PDB entry 5UAL | X-ray diffraction, 3.89 A resolution | chains A and B of the 6 polymer chains in the assembly

[Chain A (and B)]
Protein: DNA-directed RNA polymerase subunit alpha
From: Escherichia coli (strain K12)
Notes: EC 2.7.7.6; chain B of this document is another copy of the same molecule, construct and numbering; everything in this record applies to it too
UniProt: P0A7Z4 (RPOA_ECOLI); residues 1-329 here = UniProt positions 1-329
Sequence (329 residues; each row starts with the number of its first residue):
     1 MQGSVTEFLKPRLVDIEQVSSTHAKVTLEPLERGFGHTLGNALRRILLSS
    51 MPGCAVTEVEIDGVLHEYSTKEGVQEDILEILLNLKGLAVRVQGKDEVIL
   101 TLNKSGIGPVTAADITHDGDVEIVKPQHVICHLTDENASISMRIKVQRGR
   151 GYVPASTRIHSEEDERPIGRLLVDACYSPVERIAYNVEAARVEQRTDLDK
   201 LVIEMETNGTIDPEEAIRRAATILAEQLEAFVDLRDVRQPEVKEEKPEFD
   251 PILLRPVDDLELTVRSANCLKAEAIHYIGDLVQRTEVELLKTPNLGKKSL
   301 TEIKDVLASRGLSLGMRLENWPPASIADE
Not modelled in the structure: 1-7, 235-329 (chain B: 1-5, 159-171, 233-329)
Swiss-Prot annotation at these positions:
  - region: Glu-162 to Glu-165 (Required for interaction with Crp at class II promoters)
  - modified residue: Arg-265 (ADP-ribosylarginine), Lys-297 (N6-acetyllysine), Lys-298 (N6-acetyllysine)

[How chain A and chain B interact]
Contacting residue pairs (56; chain A residue first):
  Phe-8(A) with Arg-150(B); Gln-227(B), hydrogen bond (backbone-side chain)
  Leu-9(A) with Gln-227(B), hydrogen bond (backbone-side chain)
  Lys-10(A) with Glu-226(B); Gln-227(B); Glu-229(B), salt bridge
  Pro-11(A) with Gln-227(B); Ala-230(B); Phe-231(B), hydrophobic
  Arg-12(A) with Ala-230(B); Phe-231(B)
  Leu-13(A) with Ala-230(B); Phe-231(B)
  Leu-28(A) with Phe-231(B), hydrophobic
  Phe-35(A) with Ser-50(B); Gln-227(B)
  His-37(A) with Arg-45(B)
  Thr-38(A) with Arg-45(B), hydrogen bond
  Asn-41(A) with Asn-41(B)
  Ala-42(A) with Thr-38(B)
  Arg-45(A) with Gly-34(B), hydrogen bond (side chain-backbone); His-37(B); Thr-38(B)
  Ile-46(A) with Phe-35(B), hydrophobic; Thr-38(B)
  Ser-50(A) with Phe-8(B); Phe-35(B)
  Arg-150(A) with Thr-6(B); Glu-7(B), hydrogen bond (side chain-backbone); Phe-8(B); Glu-32(B), salt bridge
  Arg-218(A) with Phe-231(B), hydrogen bond (side chain-backbone); Val-232(B), hydrogen bond (side chain-backbone)
  Ala-221(A) with Leu-228(B), hydrophobic
  Ile-223(A) with Phe-8(B), hydrophobic
  Leu-224(A) with Leu-224(B), hydrophobic; Leu-228(B), hydrophobic
  Glu-226(A) with Lys-10(B)
  Gln-227(A) with Leu-9(B), hydrogen bond (side chain-backbone); Pro-11(B); Leu-31(B); Phe-35(B)
  Leu-228(A) with Ala-221(B), hydrophobic; Leu-224(B), hydrophobic
  Glu-229(A) with Lys-10(B), salt bridge
  Ala-230(A) with Pro-11(B), hydrophobic
  Phe-231(A) with Leu-39(B), hydrophobic; Leu-43(B), hydrophobic; Leu-201(B), hydrophobic
  Val-232(A) with Arg-218(B); Thr-222(B)
  Asp-233(A) with Arg-218(B)
  Leu-234(A) with Val-14(B); Ile-16(B), hydrophobic; Glu-214(B); Arg-218(B)
Also at the interface, not in a pair above, chain A (32 interface residues in all): Gly-34, Ser-49, Ala-225
Also at the interface, not in a pair above, chain B (40 interface residues in all): Val-26, Leu-28, Ala-42, Ile-46, Ile-203, Ile-223, Ala-225

[Summary]
32 residues of chain A face 40 of chain B across their interface, with 8 hydrogen bonds and 3 salt bridges.
Among the polar pairs are Lys-10(A)/Glu-229(B), Arg-150(A)/Glu-32(B) and Phe-8(A)/Gln-227(B).
Chain A and chain B are both DNA-directed RNA polymerase subunit alpha (Escherichia coli (strain K12)); the
structure, Escherichia coli RNA polymerase and Rifampin complex, RpoB S531L mutant, was determined by X-ray
diffraction (same publication as 5UAG, 5UAC, 5UAH, 5UAJ and 5UAQ).
